Entry 2Q8Z (X-ray diffraction, 1.80 A resolution); this record covers chains A and B.

[Chain A (and B)]
Protein: Orotidine-monophosphate-decarboxylase
Organism: Plasmodium falciparum
Notes: chain B of this document is another copy of the same molecule, construct and numbering; everything in this record applies to it too
UniProtKB: Q8IJH3 (Q8IJH3_PLAF7); residues 1-323 here = UniProt positions 1-323
Sequence (342 residues; row label = number of the first residue in the row; numbers below 1 keep their minus sign (Met-18 is residue -18)):
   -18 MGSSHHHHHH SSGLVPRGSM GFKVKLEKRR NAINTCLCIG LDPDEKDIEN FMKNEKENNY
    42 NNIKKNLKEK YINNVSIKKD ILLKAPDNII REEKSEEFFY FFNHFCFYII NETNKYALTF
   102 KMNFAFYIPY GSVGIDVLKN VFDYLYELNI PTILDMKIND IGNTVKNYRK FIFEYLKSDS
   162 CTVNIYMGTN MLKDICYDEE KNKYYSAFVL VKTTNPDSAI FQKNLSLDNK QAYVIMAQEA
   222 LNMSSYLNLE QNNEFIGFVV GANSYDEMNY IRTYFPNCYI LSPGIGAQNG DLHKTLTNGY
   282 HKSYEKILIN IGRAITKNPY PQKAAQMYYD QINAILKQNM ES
Unresolved in the structure: -18 to -7 (chain B: -18 to 0, 322-323)
Construct notes: expression tag (-18 to 0)
Small-molecule neighbours:
  - polyethylene glycol fragment (7PE; 2-(2-(2-(2-(2-(2-ethoxyethoxy)ethoxy)ethoxy)ethoxy)ethoxy)ethanol): Met308, Tyr309, Gln312
  - 6-aminouridine 5'-monophosphate (NUP), molecule 1: Asp23, Lys102, Asn104, Asp136, Lys138, Thr194, Thr195, Val240, Pro264, Ile266, Ala268, Gln269, Asn291, Ile292, Gly293, Arg294
  - 6-aminouridine 5'-monophosphate (NUP), molecule 2: Asp141, Ile142, Thr145, Met168

[How chain A and chain B interact]
Residue-residue contacts (102; chain A residue first):
  Glu26(A) - Lys151(B)  salt bridge
  Asn104(A) - Asp141(B)  hydrogen bond
  Asn104(A) - Thr145(B)
  Phe105(A) - Phe105(B)  hydrophobic
  Phe105(A) - Ile109(B)  hydrophobic
  Phe105(A) - Met137(B)  hydrophobic
  Phe105(A) - Tyr149(B)
  Ala106(A) - Thr145(B)
  Ala106(A) - Asn148(B)
  Ala106(A) - Tyr149(B)
  Phe107(A) - Thr145(B)
  Phe107(A) - Asn148(B)
  Ile109(A) - Tyr149(B)  hydrophobic
  Ile109(A) - Phe152(B)
  Pro110(A) - Asn148(B)
  Pro110(A) - Phe152(B)  hydrophobic
  Pro110(A) - Tyr156(B)
  Tyr111(A) - Lys151(B)
  Tyr111(A) - Tyr156(B)
  Gly112(A) - Ile116(B)
  Gly112(A) - Tyr156(B)
  Ser113(A) - Ser113(B)
  Ser113(A) - Ile116(B)
  Ser113(A) - Asp117(B)  hydrogen bond
  Ile116(A) - Gly112(B)
  Ile116(A) - Ser113(B)
  Asp117(A) - Ser113(B)  hydrogen bond
  Lys138(A) - Asn140(B)  hydrogen bond (backbone-side chain)
  Lys138(A) - Asp141(B)  salt bridge
  Lys138(A) - Met168(B)
  Asn140(A) - Lys138(B)  hydrogen bond (side chain-backbone)
  Asn140(A) - Asn140(B)
  Asn140(A) - Asn165(B)  hydrogen bond
  Asn140(A) - Leu191(B)
  Asp141(A) - Asn104(B)  hydrogen bond
  Asp141(A) - Lys138(B)  salt bridge
  Ile142(A) - Thr195(B)
  Ile142(A) - Gln269(B)
  Asn144(A) - Arg294(B)  hydrogen bond
  Thr145(A) - Asn104(B)
  Thr145(A) - Ala106(B)
  Thr145(A) - Phe107(B)
  Asn148(A) - Ala106(B)
  Asn148(A) - Phe107(B)
  Asn148(A) - Pro110(B)
  Tyr149(A) - Phe105(B)
  Tyr149(A) - Ala106(B)
  Lys151(A) - Glu26(B)  salt bridge
  Phe152(A) - Ile109(B)
  Phe152(A) - Pro110(B)  hydrophobic
  Tyr156(A) - Tyr111(B)
  Tyr156(A) - Gly112(B)
  Asn165(A) - Asn140(B)  hydrogen bond
  Asn165(A) - Asn165(B)  hydrogen bond
  Ile166(A) - Phe202(B)
  Tyr167(A) - Tyr167(B)  hydrophobic
  Tyr167(A) - Phe202(B)
  Tyr167(A) - Gln203(B)
  Tyr167(A) - Ala213(B)
  Tyr167(A) - Met217(B)
  Met168(A) - Leu191(B)  hydrophobic
  Met168(A) - Thr194(B)
  Met168(A) - Asn196(B)  hydrogen bond (backbone-side chain)
  Met168(A) - Ser199(B)
  Met168(A) - Gln203(B)
  Gly169(A) - Asp198(B)
  Gly169(A) - Ile201(B)
  Thr170(A) - Asp198(B)  hydrogen bond (backbone-side chain)
  Asn171(A) - Asp198(B)  hydrogen bond (backbone-side chain)
  Leu191(A) - Asn140(B)
  Thr194(A) - Met168(B)
  Thr195(A) - Ile142(B)
  Asn196(A) - Met168(B)  hydrogen bond (side chain-backbone)
  Asp198(A) - Gly169(B)
  Asp198(A) - Thr170(B)  hydrogen bond (side chain-backbone)
  Asp198(A) - Asn171(B)  hydrogen bond (side chain-backbone)
  Ser199(A) - Met168(B)
  Ile201(A) - Gly169(B)
  Ile201(A) - Thr170(B)
  Ile201(A) - Glu220(B)
  Phe202(A) - Ile166(B)
  Phe202(A) - Tyr167(B)
  Phe202(A) - Ile216(B)  hydrophobic
  Phe202(A) - Met217(B)  hydrophobic
  Phe202(A) - Glu220(B)
  Gln203(A) - Tyr167(B)
  Gln203(A) - Met168(B)
  Asn205(A) - Leu208(B)
  Leu206(A) - Ser207(B)
  Leu206(A) - Ala213(B)  hydrophobic
  Leu206(A) - Ile216(B)  hydrophobic
  Ser207(A) - Leu206(B)
  Ser207(A) - Ser207(B)  hydrogen bond (backbone-backbone)
  Leu208(A) - Asn205(B)
  Ala213(A) - Tyr167(B)
  Ala213(A) - Leu206(B)  hydrophobic
  Met217(A) - Tyr167(B)
  Met217(A) - Phe202(B)  hydrophobic
  Glu220(A) - Ile201(B)
  Glu220(A) - Phe202(B)
  Gln269(A) - Ile142(B)
  Arg294(A) - Asn144(B)
Other interface residues (no listed pair), chain A (52 interface residues in all): Met137, Pro197, Tyr214, Ile216
Other interface residues (no listed pair), chain B (52 interface residues in all): Pro197, Tyr214

[Overview]
Chain A and chain B each contribute 52 residues to their interface, with 17 hydrogen bonds and 4 salt bridges.
Among the polar pairs are Glu26(A)-Lys151(B), Lys138(A)-Asp141(B) and Asn104(A)-Asp141(B). Bound to chain A:
6-aminouridine 5'-monophosphate and polyethylene glycol fragment.
Chain A and chain B are both Orotidine-monophosphate-decarboxylase (Plasmodium falciparum); the structure,
Crystal structure of Plasmodium falciparum orotidine 5'-phosphate decarboxylase complexed with 6-amino-UMP,
was determined by X-ray diffraction together with 2QAF and 3BAR from the same study.
